Entry 6TQN (electron microscopy, 3.80 A resolution); this record covers chains Y and K of the 14 polymer chains in the assembly.

[Chain Y]
Name: DNA-directed RNA polymerase subunit beta'
Organism: Escherichia coli
Notes: EC 2.7.7.6
UniProtKB: S1HM87 (S1HM87_ECOLX); residues 1-1407 here = UniProt positions 1-1407
Sequence (1417 residues; each row starts with the number of its first residue):
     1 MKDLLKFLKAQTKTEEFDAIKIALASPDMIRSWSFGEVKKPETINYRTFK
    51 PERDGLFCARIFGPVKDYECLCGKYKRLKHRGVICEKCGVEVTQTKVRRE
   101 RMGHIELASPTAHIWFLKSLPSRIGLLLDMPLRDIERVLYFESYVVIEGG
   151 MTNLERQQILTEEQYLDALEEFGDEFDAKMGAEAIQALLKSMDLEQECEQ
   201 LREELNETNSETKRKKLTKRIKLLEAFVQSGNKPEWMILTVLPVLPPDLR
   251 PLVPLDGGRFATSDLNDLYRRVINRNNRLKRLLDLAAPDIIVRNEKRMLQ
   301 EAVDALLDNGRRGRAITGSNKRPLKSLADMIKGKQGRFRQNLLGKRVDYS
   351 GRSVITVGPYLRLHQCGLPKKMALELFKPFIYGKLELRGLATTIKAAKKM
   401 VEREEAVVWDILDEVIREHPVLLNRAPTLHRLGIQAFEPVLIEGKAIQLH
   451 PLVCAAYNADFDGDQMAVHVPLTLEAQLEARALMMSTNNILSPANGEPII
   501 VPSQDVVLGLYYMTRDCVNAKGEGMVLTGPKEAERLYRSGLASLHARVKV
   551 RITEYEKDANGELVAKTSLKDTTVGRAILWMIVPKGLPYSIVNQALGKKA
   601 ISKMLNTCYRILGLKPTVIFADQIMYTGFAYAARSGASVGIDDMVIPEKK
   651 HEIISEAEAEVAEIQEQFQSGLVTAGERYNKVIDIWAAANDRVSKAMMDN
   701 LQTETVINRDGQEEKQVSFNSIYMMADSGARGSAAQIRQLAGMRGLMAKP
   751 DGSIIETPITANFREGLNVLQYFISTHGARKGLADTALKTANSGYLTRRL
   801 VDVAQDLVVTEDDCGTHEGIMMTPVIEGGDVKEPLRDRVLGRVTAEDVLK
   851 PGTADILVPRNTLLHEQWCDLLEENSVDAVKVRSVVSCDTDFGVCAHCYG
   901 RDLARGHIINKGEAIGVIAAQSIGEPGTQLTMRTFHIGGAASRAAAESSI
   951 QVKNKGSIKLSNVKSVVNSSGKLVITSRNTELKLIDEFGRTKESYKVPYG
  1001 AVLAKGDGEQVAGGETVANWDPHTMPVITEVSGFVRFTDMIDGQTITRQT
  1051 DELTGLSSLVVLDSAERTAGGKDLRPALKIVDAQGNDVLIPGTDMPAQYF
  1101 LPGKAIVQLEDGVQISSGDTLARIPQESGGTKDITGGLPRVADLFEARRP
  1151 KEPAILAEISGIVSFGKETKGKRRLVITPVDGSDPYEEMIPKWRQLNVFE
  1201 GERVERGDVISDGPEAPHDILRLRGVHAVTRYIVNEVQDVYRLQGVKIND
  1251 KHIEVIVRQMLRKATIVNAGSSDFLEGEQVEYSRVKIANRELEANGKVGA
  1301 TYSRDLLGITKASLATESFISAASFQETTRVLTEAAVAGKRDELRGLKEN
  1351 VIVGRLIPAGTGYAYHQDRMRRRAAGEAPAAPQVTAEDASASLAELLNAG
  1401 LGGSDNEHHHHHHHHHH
Disordered / not traced: 1-15, 933-947, 1127-1134, 1376-1417
Construct notes: expression tag (1408-1417)
Metal / ion sites: Zn2+ site 1: Cys70, Cys72, Cys85, Cys88; Mg2+: Asp460, Asp462, Asp464 (shared with 1 residue of chain R); Zn2+ site 2: Cys814, Cys888, Cys895, Cys898

[Chain K]
Molecule: ntDNA
Sequence (35 nucleotides; row label = number of the first residue in the row; numbers below 1 keep their minus sign (DG-20 is residue -20)):
   -20 GCCGAGCAGCATAGCATTACTTGTGAGCGGATAAC
Disordered / not traced: -20, -7

[How chain Y and chain K interact]
Pairs across the interface (20):
  Glu42(Y) with DC-14(K), sugar contact; DA-13(K), phosphate contact
  Asn274(Y) with DG-12(K), hydrogen bond to the phosphate
  Arg275(Y) with DG-12(K), sugar contact; DC-11(K), salt bridge to the phosphate
  Arg278(Y) with DG-12(K), hydrogen bond to the phosphate
  Gly313(Y) with DA-10(K), base contact
  Arg314(Y) with DA-10(K), base contact
  Ser319(Y) with DT-9(K), base contact
  Lys321(Y) with DT-9(K), base contact
  Arg1148(Y) with DT3(K), hydrogen bond to the phosphate; DG4(K), salt bridge to the phosphate
  Lys1167(Y) with DA12(K), sugar contact; DA13(K), salt bridge to the phosphate
  Thr1169(Y) with DA12(K), sugar contact
  Lys1170(Y) with DA12(K), phosphate contact; DA13(K), phosphate contact
  Gly1171(Y) with DA12(K), sugar contact
  Arg1174(Y) with DA13(K), salt bridge to the phosphate
  Lys1311(Y) with DA5(K), phosphate contact
Also at the interface, not in a pair above, chain Y (20 interface residues in all): Leu120, Arg270, Arg271, Met298, Asp1143
Also at the interface, not in a pair above, chain K (12 interface residues in all): DG6

[Overview]
The interface between chain Y and chain K involves 20 residues on one side and 12 on the other; the contacts
include 3 hydrogen bonds and 4 salt bridges. Among the polar pairs are Asn274(Y)-DG-12(K), Arg278(Y)-DG-12(K)
and Arg1148(Y)-DT3(K).
Chain Y is DNA-directed RNA polymerase subunit beta' (Escherichia coli) and chain K is ntDNA; the structure,
rrn anti-termination complex without S4, was determined by electron microscopy, deposited together with 6TQO.
